PDB entry 8QMG | X-ray diffraction, 2.30 A resolution | chains A and B

[Chain A (and B)]
Name: Nictaba
From: Nicotiana tabacum
Notes: chain B of this document is another copy of the same molecule, construct and numbering; everything in this record applies to it too
UniProtKB: Q94EW1 (Q94EW1_TOBAC); numbering as in UniProt (aligned over 2-165)
Amino-acid sequence (166 residues; numbered 0 to 165; the number before each row is that of its first residue; numbering starts at 0):
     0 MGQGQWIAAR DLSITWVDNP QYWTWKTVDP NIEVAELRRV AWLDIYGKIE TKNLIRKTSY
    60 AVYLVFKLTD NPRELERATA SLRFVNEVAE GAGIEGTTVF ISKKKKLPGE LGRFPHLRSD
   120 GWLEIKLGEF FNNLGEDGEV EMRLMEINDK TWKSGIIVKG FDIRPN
Not modelled in the structure: 0
Sequence notes: initiating methionine (0); expression tag (1)
Ion coordination: Zn2+ site 1: E73 (shared with 1 residue of chain E); Zn2+ site 2: H115, E123; Zn2+ site 3: D148 (shared with 1 residue of chain D)
From the paper describing this entry:
  - self-association interface (contacts with another copy of this molecule): R76, N85, E86, E89, E94, T96, T97, G111, R112, E128, F130

[How chain A and chain B interact]
Contacting residue pairs (36; chain A residue first):
  S58(A) - S58(B)
  S58(A) - F130(B)
  R76(A) - A88(B)
  R76(A) - E89(B)  hydrogen bond (side chain-backbone)
  V84(A) - L110(B)
  N85(A) - L110(B)
  N85(A) - G111(B)  hydrogen bond (backbone-backbone)
  E86(A) - G111(B)
  E86(A) - R112(B)  salt bridge
  V87(A) - L110(B)
  V87(A) - G111(B)
  A88(A) - T97(B)
  A88(A) - F99(B)  hydrophobic
  E89(A) - R76(B)  hydrogen bond (backbone-side chain)
  E94(A) - G95(B)
  E94(A) - T96(B)
  E94(A) - T97(B)  hydrogen bond
  G95(A) - E94(B)
  T96(A) - R82(B)
  T96(A) - E94(B)
  T97(A) - E94(B)  hydrogen bond
  F99(A) - A88(B)  hydrophobic
  L110(A) - V84(B)
  L110(A) - N85(B)
  L110(A) - V87(B)
  G111(A) - N85(B)  hydrogen bond (backbone-backbone)
  G111(A) - E86(B)
  G111(A) - V87(B)
  R112(A) - E86(B)  salt bridge
  E128(A) - F129(B)
  E128(A) - F130(B)  hydrogen bond (side chain-backbone)
  F129(A) - E128(B)
  F130(A) - S58(B)
  F130(A) - E128(B)  hydrogen bond (backbone-side chain)
  F130(A) - N165(B)
  N165(A) - F130(B)
Also at the interface, not in a pair above, chain A (21 interface residues in all): A91
Also at the interface, not in a pair above, chain B (23 interface residues in all): K56, A91

[Overview]
21 residues of chain A and 23 residues of chain B are in contact; the contacts include 8 hydrogen bonds and 2
salt bridges. Polar pairs include E86(A)-R112(B), R76(A)-E89(B) and E94(A)-T97(B). H115(A) and E123(A)
coordinate Zn2+ site 2. From the paper: a self-association interface involving R76(A), N85(A) and E86(A) among
others.
Both chains are Nictaba (Nicotiana tabacum). Entry 8QMG (Tobacco lectin Nictaba in apo state including I and
Eu SAD datasets) was determined by X-ray diffraction (same publication as 8AD2).
